Entry 1RVX (X-ray diffraction, 2.20 A resolution); this record covers chains B and C of the 6 polymer chains in the assembly.

== Chain B ==
Molecule: Hemagglutinin
Organism: Influenza A virus (A/Puerto Rico/8/34(H1N1))
UniProt: Q82766 (Q82766_9INFA); residues 501-660 here correspond to UniProt positions 344-503 (UniProt number = residue number - 157)
Sequence (160 residues; row label = number of the first residue in the row):
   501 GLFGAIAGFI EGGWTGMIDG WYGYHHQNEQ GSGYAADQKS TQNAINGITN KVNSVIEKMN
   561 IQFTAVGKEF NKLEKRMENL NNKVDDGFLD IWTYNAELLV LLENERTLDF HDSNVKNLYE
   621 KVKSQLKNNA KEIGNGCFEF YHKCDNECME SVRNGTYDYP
Ligand contacts: N-acetylglucosamine (NAG; 2-acetamido-2-deoxy-beta-D-glucopyranose): Glu647, Glu650, Asn654, Thr656

== Chain C ==
Molecule: hemagglutinin
Organism: Influenza A virus (A/Puerto Rico/8/34(H1N1))
UniProt: Q82766 (Q82766_9INFA); the construct lacks a stretch of the UniProt sequence and is renumbered around it, so the offset changes along the chain: 4-42 = UniProt 17-55; 44-49 = UniProt 56-61; 50-325 = UniProt 63-338
Sequence (327 residues; each row starts with the number of its first residue; note: 1 number in that range is skipped by the numbering (no residue carries it; nothing is unmodelled there)):
     1 ATNADTICIG YHANNSTDTV DTVLEKNVTV THSVNLLEDS HN
    44 GKLCRL
   49A K
    50 GIAPLQLGKC NIAGWLLGNP ECDPLLPVRS WSYIVETPNS ENGICYPGDF IDYEELREQL
   110 SSVSSFERFE IFPKESSWPN HNTNGVTAAC SHEGKSSFYR NLLWLTEKEG SYPKLKNSYV
   170 NKKGKEVLVL WGIHHPPNSK EQQNLYQNEN AYVSVVTSNY NRRFTPEIAE RPKVRDQAGR
   230 MNYYWTLLKP GDTIIFEANG NLIAPMYAFA LRRGFGSGII TSNASMHECN TKCQTPLGAI
   290 NSSLPYQNIH PVTIGECPKY VRSAKLRMVT GLRNIPAR
Not modelled in the structure: 1-4
Disulfide bonds: Cys47-Cys278, Cys59-Cys71, Cys94-Cys139, Cys282-Cys306

== Interface between chain B and chain C ==
Contacting residue pairs - 13 pairs, chain B then chain C:
  Lys572(B) - Glu104(C)
  Lys572(B) - Gln108(C)
  Lys572(B) - Asn208(C)  hydrogen bond (side chain-backbone)
  Leu573(B) - Asp101(C)
  Leu573(B) - Glu104(C)
  Leu573(B) - Trp234(C)  hydrophobic
  Glu574(B) - Glu104(C)  hydrogen bond (backbone-side chain)
  Lys575(B) - Glu104(C)  hydrogen bond (backbone-side chain)
  Lys575(B) - Glu107(C)
  Arg576(B) - Glu103(C)
  Arg576(B) - Glu104(C)  salt bridge
  Arg576(B) - Glu107(C)
  Asn579(B) - Glu107(C)  hydrogen bond
Other interface residues (no listed pair), chain B (7 interface residues in all): Tyr594
Other interface residues (no listed pair), chain C (9 interface residues in all): Tyr209, Tyr295

== Overview ==
7 residues of chain B face 9 of chain C across their interface; the contacts include 4 hydrogen bonds and 1
salt bridge. Polar contacts include Arg576(B)-Glu104(C), Lys572(B)-Asn208(C) and Glu574(B)-Glu104(C). Ligands
of chain B: N-acetylglucosamine.
Chain B is Hemagglutinin and chain C is hemagglutinin, both from Influenza A virus (A/Puerto Rico/8/34(H1N1));
the structure, 1934 H1 Hemagglutinin in complex with LSTA, was determined by X-ray diffraction (same
publication as 1RU7, 1RUY, 1RUZ, 1RV0, 1RVT and 1RVZ).
